Entry 6GYX (X-ray diffraction, 2.60 A resolution); this record covers chains B and A.

[Chain B (and A)]
Molecule: Diadenylate cyclase
Organism: Staphylococcus aureus
Notes: EC 2.7.7.85; chain A of this document is another copy of the same molecule, construct and numbering; everything in this record applies to it too
UniProt: A0A2P7CAT2 (A0A2P7CAT2_STAAU); residue numbers follow UniProt; this construct covers 99-269
Chain sequence (175 residues; numbered 95 to 269; the number before each row is that of its first residue):
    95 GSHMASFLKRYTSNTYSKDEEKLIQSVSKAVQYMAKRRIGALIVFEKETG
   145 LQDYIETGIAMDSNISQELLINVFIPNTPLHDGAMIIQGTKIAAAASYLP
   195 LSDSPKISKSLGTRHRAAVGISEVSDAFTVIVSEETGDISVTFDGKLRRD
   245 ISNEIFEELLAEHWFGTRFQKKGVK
Unresolved in the structure: 95-108, 261-269 (chain A: 95-110, 205, 261-269)
Sequence notes: expression tag (95-99)
Small-molecule neighbours: AMP-CPP (APC; diphosphomethylphosphonic acid adenosyl ester): L136, H175, D176, G177, A178, S191, Y192, L193, L195, T207, R208, A211
What the authors report for this chain:
  - binding site for AMP-CPP: D176, G177, Y192, T207
  - mutagenesis - N166K/T172K: decreased catalytic activity
  - mutagenesis - N166K/T172K: decreased stability
  - mutagenesis - N166C/T172C: unchanged catalytic activity
  - catalytic residues: D176, G177, T207 (proposed by the authors, not directly observed)

[How chain B and chain A interact]
Pairs across the interface (31):
  I153(B) - S160(A)
  I153(B) - E162(A)
  M155(B) - S157(A)
  M155(B) - N158(A)  hydrogen bond (backbone-backbone)
  M155(B) - L163(A)  hydrophobic
  D156(B) - D156(A)
  D156(B) - N158(A)
  D156(B) - K185(A)  salt bridge
  S157(B) - M155(A)  hydrogen bond (side chain-backbone)
  S157(B) - S157(A)
  N158(B) - M155(A)  hydrogen bond (backbone-backbone)
  N158(B) - D156(A)
  S160(B) - I153(A)
  E162(B) - I153(A)
  E162(B) - P173(A)
  E162(B) - L174(A)
  L163(B) - L174(A)  hydrophobic
  N166(B) - N166(A)  hydrogen bond (backbone-side chain)
  N166(B) - V167(A)  hydrogen bond (side chain-backbone)
  N166(B) - T172(A)  hydrogen bond
  N166(B) - P173(A)
  N166(B) - L174(A)  hydrogen bond (side chain-backbone)
  V167(B) - N166(A)  hydrogen bond (backbone-side chain)
  T172(B) - N166(A)  hydrogen bond
  P173(B) - E162(A)
  P173(B) - N166(A)
  L174(B) - E162(A)
  L174(B) - L163(A)  hydrophobic
  L174(B) - N166(A)
  K185(B) - M155(A)
  K185(B) - D156(A)  hydrogen bond (side chain-backbone)
Other interface residues (no listed pair), chain B (16 interface residues in all): I165, I169
Other interface residues (no listed pair), chain A (17 interface residues in all): A154, I165, I169

[Summary]
Chain B and chain A form an interface of 16 and 17 residues respectively; the contacts include 10 hydrogen
bonds and 1 salt bridge. Polar pairs include D156(B)-K185(A), S157(B)-M155(A) and N166(B)-N166(A). Bound to
chain B: AMP-CPP. From the paper: catalytic residues D176(B), G177(B) and T207(B); N166K/T172K of chain B
reduce catalytic activity.
Chain B and chain A are both Diadenylate cyclase (Staphylococcus aureus); the structure, Crystal structure of
DacA from Staphylococcus aureus in complex with ApCpp, was determined by X-ray diffraction together with 6GYW,
6GYY and 6GYZ from the same study.
